Entry 4YA3 (X-ray diffraction, 2.70 A resolution); this record covers chains H and I of the 30 polymer chains in the assembly.

# Chain H
Molecule: Proteasome subunit beta type-2
Source organism: Saccharomyces cerevisiae S288c
Notes: EC 3.4.25.1; engineered mutation(s): His116Asn
UniProtKB: P25043 (PSB2_YEAST); residues 1-232 here correspond to UniProt positions 30-261 (UniProt number = residue number + 29)
Sequence (232 residues; each row starts with the number of its first residue):
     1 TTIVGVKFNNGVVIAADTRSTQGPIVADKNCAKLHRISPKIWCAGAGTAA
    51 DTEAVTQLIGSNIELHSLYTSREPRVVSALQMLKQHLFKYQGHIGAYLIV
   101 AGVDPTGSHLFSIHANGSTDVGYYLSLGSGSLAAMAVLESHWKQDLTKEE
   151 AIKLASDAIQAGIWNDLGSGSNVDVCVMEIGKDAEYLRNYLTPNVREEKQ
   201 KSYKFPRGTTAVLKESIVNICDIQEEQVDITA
Unresolved in the structure: 227-232
Sequence notes: conflict Asn116 (His145 in P25043)
UniProt features mapped onto this chain:
  - active site: Thr1 (Nucleophile)

# Chain I
Molecule: Proteasome subunit beta type-3
Source organism: Saccharomyces cerevisiae S288c
Notes: EC 3.4.25.1
UniProtKB: P25451 (PSB3_YEAST); residues 0-204 here correspond to UniProt positions 1-205 (UniProt number = residue number + 1)
Sequence (205 residues; each row starts with the number of its first residue; numbering starts at 0):
     0 MSDPSSINGGIVVAMTGKDCVAIACDLRLGSQSLGVSNKFEKIFHYGHVF
    50 LGITGLATDVTTLNEMFRYKTNLYKLKEERAIEPETFTQLVSSSLYERRF
   100 GPYFVGPVVAGINSKSGKPFIAGFDLIGCIDEAKDFIVSGTASDQLFGMC
   150 ESLYEPNLEPEDLFETISQALLNAADRDALSGWGAVVYIIKKDEVVKRYL
   200 KMRQD
Unresolved in the structure: 0
Metal / ion sites: Mg2+ site 1: Asp177, Ser180; Mg2+ site 2: Asp204 (shared with 3 residues of chain Y)
UniProt features mapped onto this chain:
  - modified residue: Ser30 (Phosphoserine)
  - cross-link: Lys69 (Glycyl lysine isopeptide (Lys-Gly) (interchain with G-Cter in ubiquitin))

# Chain H / chain I interface
Residue-residue contacts (60; chain H residue first):
  Ile25(H) with Asp143(I); Phe146(I), hydrophobic
  Val26(H) with Phe146(I)
  Ala27(H) with Asp130(I); Phe146(I)
  Asp28(H) with Asp130(I)
  Lys29(H) with Glu150(I), salt bridge
  Ala49(H) with Cys128(I), hydrophobic
  Ala50(H) with Tyr95(I); Ile126(I), hydrophobic; Cys128(I)
  Asp51(H) with Tyr95(I), hydrogen bond; Arg98(I), salt bridge
  Ala54(H) with Tyr95(I)
  Tyr90(H) with Phe99(I), hydrophobic
  His93(H) with Arg98(I); Phe99(I)
  Ile94(H) with Phe99(I), hydrophobic
  Arg196(H) with Glu150(I), salt bridge
  Lys199(H) with Glu150(I); Ser151(I); Tyr153(I)
  Ser202(H) with Glu154(I), hydrogen bond
  Tyr203(H) with Ser151(I); Leu152(I), hydrophobic
  Lys204(H) with Asp161(I), salt bridge
  Phe205(H) with Leu152(I), hydrophobic; Gln168(I)
  Arg207(H) with Glu160(I), salt bridge; Asp161(I), salt bridge
  Gly208(H) with Glu164(I), hydrogen bond (backbone-side chain)
  Thr209(H) with Glu164(I)
  Thr210(H) with Glu164(I), hydrogen bond; Ser167(I); Gln168(I), hydrogen bond; Leu199(I)
  Ala211(H) with Leu199(I); Lys200(I), hydrogen bond (backbone-backbone)
  Val212(H) with Phe163(I), hydrophobic; Tyr198(I)
  Leu213(H) with Tyr198(I), hydrogen bond (backbone-backbone); Leu199(I); Lys200(I)
  Lys214(H) with Lys196(I); Arg197(I); Tyr198(I), hydrogen bond (backbone-backbone)
  Glu215(H) with Lys196(I); Arg197(I), salt bridge
  Ser216(H) with Val195(I); Lys196(I), hydrogen bond (backbone-backbone)
  Ile217(H) with Val194(I)
  Val218(H) with His44(I); Tyr187(I), hydrophobic; Val194(I), hydrogen bond (backbone-backbone); Lys196(I)
  Asn219(H) with His44(I)
  Ile220(H) with Gly46(I); Phe49(I), hydrophobic; Val194(I), hydrophobic
  Asp222(H) with Lys74(I), salt bridge
Also at the interface, not in a pair above, chain H (35 interface residues in all): Thr48, Pro206
Also at the interface, not in a pair above, chain I (37 interface residues in all): His47, Ala132, Leu157, Glu158, Thr165, Leu171

# In short
35 residues of chain H face 37 of chain I across their interface; the contacts include 10 hydrogen bonds and 8
salt bridges. Polar contacts include Lys29(H)-Glu150(I), Asp51(H)-Arg98(I) and Arg196(H)-Glu150(I). UniProt
lists active-site residue Thr1(H) on chain H.
Here chain H is Proteasome subunit beta type-2 and chain I is Proteasome subunit beta type-3, both from
Saccharomyces cerevisiae S288c. Entry 4YA3 (Yeast 20S proteasome beta2-H116N mutant in complex with Ac-PAE-ep)
was determined by X-ray diffraction, deposited together with 4Y69, 4Y6A, 4Y6V, 4Y6Z, 4Y70, 4Y74 and 34 further
entries.
